9QB3 - chains C and F of the 20 polymer chains in the assembly; structure by electron microscopy, 3.90 A resolution.

Chain C:
Molecule: H/ACA ribonucleoprotein complex subunit DKC1
From: Homo sapiens
Notes: EC 5.4.99.-
UniProt: O60832 (DKC1_HUMAN); numbering as in UniProt (aligned over 1-514)
Chain sequence (514 residues; row label = number of the first residue in the row):
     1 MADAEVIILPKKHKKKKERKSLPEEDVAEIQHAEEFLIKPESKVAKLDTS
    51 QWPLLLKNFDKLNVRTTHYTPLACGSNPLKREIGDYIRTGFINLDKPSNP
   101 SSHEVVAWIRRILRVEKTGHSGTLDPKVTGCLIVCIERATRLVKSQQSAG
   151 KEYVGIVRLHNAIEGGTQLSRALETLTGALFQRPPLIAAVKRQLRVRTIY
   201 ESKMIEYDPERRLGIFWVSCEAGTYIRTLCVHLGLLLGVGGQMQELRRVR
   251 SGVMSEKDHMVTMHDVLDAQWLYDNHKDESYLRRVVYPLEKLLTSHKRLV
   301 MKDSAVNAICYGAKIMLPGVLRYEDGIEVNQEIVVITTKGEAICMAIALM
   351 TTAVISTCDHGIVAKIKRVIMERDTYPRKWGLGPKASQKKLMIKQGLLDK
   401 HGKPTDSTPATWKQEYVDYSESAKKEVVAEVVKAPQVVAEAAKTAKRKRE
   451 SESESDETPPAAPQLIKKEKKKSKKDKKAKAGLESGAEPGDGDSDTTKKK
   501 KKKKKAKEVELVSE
Disordered / not traced: 1-22, 187-191, 422-514
Curated features (UniProtKB/Swiss-Prot):
  - region: Ala2 to Ser21 (Nucleolar localization)
  - active site: Asp125 (Nucleophile)
  - modified residue: Ala2 (N-acetylalanine), Ser21 (Phosphoserine), Ser387 (Phosphoserine), Ser451 (Phosphoserine), Ser453 (Phosphoserine), Ser455 (Phosphoserine), Thr458 (Phosphothreonine), Ser485 (Phosphoserine), Ser494 (Phosphoserine), Ser513 (Phosphoserine)
  - cross-link (Glycyl lysine isopeptide (Lys-Gly)): Lys20 (interchain with G-Cter in SUMO2), Lys39 (interchain with G-Cter in SUMO2), Lys43 (interchain with G-Cter in SUMO2), Lys191 (interchain with G-Cter in SUMO2), Lys394 (interchain with G-Cter in SUMO2), Lys413 (interchain with G-Cter in SUMO1), Lys424 (interchain with G-Cter in SUMO2), Lys433 (interchain with G-Cter in SUMO2), Lys467 (interchain with G-Cter in SUMO2)
  - natural variant: Ala2 (A2V: In DKCX), Phe36 (F36V: In DKCX), Leu37 (deletion: In DKCX), Ile38 (I38T: In HHS), Lys39 (K39E: In DKCX), Pro40 (P40R: In DKCX), Glu41 (E41K: In DKCX), Thr49 (T49M: In HHS), Leu54 (L54V: In DKCX), Leu56 (L56S: In DKCX), Arg65 (R65T: In DKCX), Thr66 (T66A: In DKCX), 10 further natural variant entries in UniProt
  - mutagenesis: Ala353 (A353R: Increases interaction with SHQ1)
Reported in the primary citation:
  - mutagenesis - R158W/R211A/R212A, R158W/R211D/R212D, R211D/R212D: decreased binding to incorporation into telomerase
  - mutagenesis - R158W, R211A/R212A: decreased binding to telomerase incorporation
  - mutagenesis - R158W/R211D/R212D: decreased binding to hTR

Chain F:
Molecule: H/ACA ribonucleoprotein complex subunit 3
From: Homo sapiens
UniProt: Q9NPE3 (NOP10_HUMAN); residue numbers follow UniProt; this construct covers 1-64
Chain sequence (64 residues; row label = number of the first residue in the row):
     1 MFLQYYLNEQGDRVYTLKKFDPMGQQTCSAHPARFSPDDKYSRHRITIKK
    51 RFKVLMTQQPRPVL
Curated features (UniProtKB/Swiss-Prot):
  - natural variant: Tyr6 (Y6C: In PFBMFT9; uncertain significance), Thr16 (T16M: In CHINE2), Arg34 (R34W: In DKCB1)

Chain C / chain F interface:
Residue-residue contacts - 73 pairs, chain C then chain F:
  Trp52(C) - Leu64(F)
  Pro53(C) - Leu64(F)
  Leu54(C) - Leu64(F)  hydrogen bond (backbone-backbone)
  Lys57(C) - Leu64(F)  hydrogen bond (side chain-backbone)
  Leu79(C) - Leu64(F)  hydrophobic
  Asp95(C) - Pro32(F)
  Lys96(C) - Pro32(F)
  Pro97(C) - Pro32(F)  hydrophobic
  Pro97(C) - Ala33(F)
  Ser98(C) - Met1(F)
  Ser98(C) - Arg34(F)
  Asn99(C) - Arg34(F)
  Trp108(C) - Phe35(F)  hydrophobic
  Trp108(C) - Pro37(F)
  Arg111(C) - Pro37(F)
  Thr129(C) - His31(F)  hydrogen bond
  Thr129(C) - Pro32(F)
  Val154(C) - Tyr15(F)  hydrophobic
  Ile156(C) - Phe2(F)  hydrophobic
  Ile156(C) - Leu3(F)
  Ile156(C) - Leu17(F)  hydrophobic
  Ile205(C) - Tyr15(F)
  Glu206(C) - Thr16(F)  hydrogen bond
  Glu206(C) - Leu17(F)  hydrogen bond (side chain-backbone)
  Glu206(C) - Lys18(F)
  Asp208(C) - Leu17(F)
  Arg211(C) - Phe2(F)
  Leu213(C) - Phe2(F)  hydrophobic
  Leu213(C) - Leu17(F)  hydrophobic
  Ile215(C) - Leu3(F)  hydrophobic
  Ile215(C) - Thr16(F)
  Ile215(C) - Leu17(F)
  Gln244(C) - Phe2(F)
  Glu245(C) - Met1(F)
  Glu245(C) - Phe2(F)  hydrogen bond (side chain-backbone)
  Glu245(C) - Leu3(F)  hydrogen bond (side chain-backbone)
  Glu245(C) - His31(F)  salt bridge
  Arg247(C) - Arg13(F)
  Arg247(C) - Tyr15(F)  hydrogen bond
  Arg247(C) - Ala30(F)
  Arg247(C) - Pro32(F)
  Val249(C) - Tyr15(F)
  Glu256(C) - Arg13(F)  salt bridge
  Glu256(C) - Tyr15(F)  hydrogen bond
  Lys257(C) - Asp12(F)
  His259(C) - Pro62(F)
  Met263(C) - Phe35(F)
  His264(C) - Arg34(F)  hydrogen bond (side chain-backbone)
  His264(C) - Phe35(F)
  His264(C) - Arg45(F)
  Asp265(C) - Lys49(F)  salt bridge
  Asp265(C) - Met56(F)
  Leu267(C) - Phe35(F)  hydrophobic
  Leu267(C) - Asp39(F)
  Leu267(C) - Ser42(F)
  Leu267(C) - Arg45(F)
  Asp268(C) - Ser42(F)  hydrogen bond
  Asp268(C) - Arg45(F)  salt bridge
  Asp268(C) - Ile46(F)
  Trp271(C) - Ser42(F)
  Trp271(C) - Arg43(F)
  Trp271(C) - Ile46(F)  hydrophobic
  His276(C) - Lys50(F)
  Ser280(C) - Thr57(F)
  Tyr281(C) - Leu55(F)  hydrophobic
  Tyr281(C) - Met56(F)  hydrophobic
  Tyr281(C) - Thr57(F)
  Arg284(C) - Met56(F)
  Arg284(C) - Thr57(F)  hydrogen bond (side chain-backbone)
  Arg284(C) - Gln59(F)  hydrogen bond (side chain-backbone)
  Arg284(C) - Arg61(F)
  Arg284(C) - Pro62(F)
  Tyr287(C) - Pro62(F)
Other interface residues (no listed pair), chain C (47 interface residues in all): Gln51, Ile112, Arg158, Leu246, Val261, Thr262, Leu272, Lys291
Other interface residues (no listed pair), chain F (33 interface residues in all): Gly11, Pro60, Val63

Summary:
47 residues of chain C face 33 of chain F across their interface; the contacts include 13 hydrogen bonds and 4
salt bridges. Polar contacts include Glu245(C)-His31(F), Glu256(C)-Arg13(F) and Asp265(C)-Lys49(F). From the
paper: R158W/R211A/R212A, R158W/R211D/R212D and R211D/R212D of chain C reduce binding to incorporation into
telomerase; R158W and R211A/R212A of chain C reduce binding to telomerase incorporation.
Here chain C is H/ACA ribonucleoprotein complex subunit DKC1 and chain F is H/ACA ribonucleoprotein complex
subunit 3, both from Homo sapiens. Entry 9QB3 (Dimer structure of H/ACA RNP lobe of human telomerase) was
determined by electron microscopy (same publication as 9QAX, 9QAY, 9QAZ and 9QB2).
